4IK9 - chain A; structure by X-ray diffraction, 1.80 A resolution.

== Chain A ==
Protein: RCaMP, Green fluorescent protein
Organism: Entacmaea quadricolor
UniProt: chimeric construct of K4DIE3, P42212: residues 11-58 from K4DIE3 (K4DIE3_ENTQU) positions 1-48 (UniProt number = residue number - 10); residues 61-150 from P42212 positions 149-238 (UniProt number = residue number + 88); residues 159-301 from P42212 positions 2-144 (UniProt number = residue number - 157); residues 302-450 from K4DIE3 (K4DIE3_ENTQU) positions 284-432 (UniProt number = residue number - 18)
Amino-acid sequence (448 residues; row label = number of the first residue in the row; note: 2 numbers in that range are skipped by the numbering (no residue carries them; nothing is unmodelled there)):
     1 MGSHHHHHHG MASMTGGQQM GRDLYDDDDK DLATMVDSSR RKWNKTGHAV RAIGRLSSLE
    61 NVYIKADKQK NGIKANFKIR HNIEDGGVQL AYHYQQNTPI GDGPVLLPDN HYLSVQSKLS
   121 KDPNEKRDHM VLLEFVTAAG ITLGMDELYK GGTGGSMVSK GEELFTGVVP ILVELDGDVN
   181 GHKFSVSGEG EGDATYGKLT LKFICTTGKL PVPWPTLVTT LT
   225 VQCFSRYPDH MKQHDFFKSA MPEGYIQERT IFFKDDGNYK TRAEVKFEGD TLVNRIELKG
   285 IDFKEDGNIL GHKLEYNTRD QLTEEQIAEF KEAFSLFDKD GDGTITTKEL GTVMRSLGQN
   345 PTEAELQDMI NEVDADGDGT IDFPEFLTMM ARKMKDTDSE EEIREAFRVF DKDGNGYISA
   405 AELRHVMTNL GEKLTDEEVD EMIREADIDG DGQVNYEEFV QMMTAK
Disordered / not traced: 1-37, 144-158, 449-450
Differences from the reference sequence: expression tag (1-10); linker (59-60, 151-158); engineered mutation Lys65 (Met153 in P42212), Ala75 (Val163 in P42212), Gly87 (Ser175 in P42212), Tyr92 (Asp180 in P42212), Val115 (Thr203 in P42212), Lys118 (Ala206 in P42212), Leu143 (His231 in P42212), Leu221 (Phe64 in P42212), Ile250 (Val93 in P42212), Thr372 (Ile354 in K4DIE3); chromophore (222, 222, 222)
Modified / non-standard residues: Thr222 ({2-[(1R,2R)-1-amino-2-hydroxypropyl]-4-(4-hydroxybenzylidene)-5-oxo-4,5-dihydro-1H-imidazol-1-yl}acetic acid; CRO)
Covalent attachments: covalent link Thr222-Val225
Bound ions: Ca2+ site 1: Asp322, Asp324, Asp326, Thr328, Glu333; Ca2+ site 2: Asp358, Asp360, Asp362, Thr364, Glu369; Ca2+ site 3: Asp395, Asp397, Asn399, Tyr401, Glu406; Ca2+ site 4: Asp431, Asp433, Asp435, Gln437, Glu442
Reported in the primary citation:
  - mutagenesis - V115T: decreased binding to Ca2+
  - mutagenesis - D380Y (1.3-fold): increased binding to Ca2+

== Summary ==
The Ca2+ site 1 is built by Asp322, Asp324, Asp326, Thr328 and Glu333. Asp358, Asp360, Asp362, Thr364 and
Glu369 coordinate Ca2+ site 2. From the paper: V115T reduces binding to Ca2+; D380Y increases binding to Ca2+.
Chain A is RCaMP, Green fluorescent protein (Entacmaea quadricolor); the structure, High resolution structure
of GCaMP3 dimer form 2 at pH 7.5, was determined by X-ray diffraction (same publication as 4IK1, 4IK4, 4IK8,
4IK3 and 4IK5).
